7PIQ - chains H and 5 of the 54 polymer chains in the assembly; structure by electron microscopy, 9.70 A resolution (very low resolution: no residue pairs are listed; an interface is given only as per-side residue counts).

== Chain H ==
Protein: 30S ribosomal protein S9
From: Mycoplasma pneumoniae M129
UniProt: P75179 (RS9_MYCPN); numbering as in UniProt (aligned over 1-132)
Chain sequence (132 residues; numbered 1 to 132; the number before each row is that of its first residue):
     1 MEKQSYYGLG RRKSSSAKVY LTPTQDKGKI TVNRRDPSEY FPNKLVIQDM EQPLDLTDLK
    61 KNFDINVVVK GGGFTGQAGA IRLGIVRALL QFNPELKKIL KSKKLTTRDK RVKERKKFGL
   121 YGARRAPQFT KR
Not modelled in the structure: 1-3, 132

== Chain 5 ==
Molecule: 16S ribosomal RNA
From: Mycoplasma pneumoniae M129
Sequence (1520 nucleotides; row label = number of the first residue in the row):
     1 UUUUUCUGAG AGUUUGAUCC UGGCUCAGGA UUAACGCUGG CGGCAUGCCU AAUACAUGCA
    61 AGUCGAUCGA AAGUAGUAAU ACUUUAGAGG CGAACGGGUG AGUAACACGU AUCCAAUCUA
   121 CCUUAUAAUG GGGGAUAACU AGUUGAAAGA CUAGCUAAUA CCGCAUAAGA ACUUUGGUUC
   181 GCAUGAAUCA AAGUUGAAAG GACCUGCAAG GGUUCGUUAU UUGAUGAGGG UGCGCCAUAU
   241 CAGCUAGUUG GUGGGGUAAC GGCCUACCAA GGCAAUGACG UGUAGCUAUG CUGAGAAGUA
   301 GAAUAGCCAC AAUGGGACUG AGACACGGCC CAUACUCCUA CGGGAGGCAG CAGUAGGGAA
   361 UUUUUCACAA UGAGCGAAAG CUUGAUGGAG CAAUGCCGCG UGAACGAUGA AGGUCUUUAA
   421 GAUUGUAAAG UUCUUUUAUU UGGGAAGAAU GACUUUAGCA GGUAAUGGCU AGAGUUUGAC
   481 UGUACCAUUU UGAAUAAGUG ACGACUAACU AUGUGCCAGC AGUCGCGGUA AUACAUAGGU
   541 CGCAAGCGUU AUCCGGAUUU AUUGGGCGUA AAGCAAGCGC AGGCGGAUUG AAAAGUCUGG
   601 UGUUAAAGGC AGCUGCUUAA CAGUUGUAUG CAUUGGAAAC UAUUAAUCUA GAGUGUGGUA
   661 GGGAGUUUUG GAAUUUCAUG UGGAGCGGUG AAAUGCGUAG AUAUAUGAAG GAACACCAGU
   721 GGCGAAGGCG AAAACUUAGG CCAUUACUGA CGCUUAGGCU UGAAAGUGUG GGGAGCAAAU
   781 AGGAUUAGAU ACCCUAGUAG UCCACACCGU AAACGAUAGA UACUAGCUGU CGGGGCGAUC
   841 CCCUCGGUAG UGAAGUUAAC ACAUUAAGUA UCUCGCCUGG GUAGUACAUU CGCAAGAAUG
   901 AAACUCAAAC GGAAUUGACG GGGACCCGCA CAAGUGGUGG AGCAUGUUGC UUAAUUCGAC
   961 GGUACACGAA AAACCUUACC UAGACUUGAC AUCCUUGGCA AAGUUAUGGA AACAUAAUGG
  1021 AGGUUAACCG AGUGACAGGU GGUGCAUGGU UGUCGUCAGC UCGUGUCGUG AGAUGUUGGG
  1081 UUAAGUCCCG CAACGAGCGC AACCCUUAUC GUUAGUUACA UUGUCUAGCG AGACUGCUAA
  1141 UGCAAAUUGG AGGAAGGAAG GGAUGACGUC AAAUCAUCAU GCCCCUUAUG UCUAGGGCUG
  1201 CAAACGUGCU ACAAUGGCCA AUACAAACAG UCGCCAGCUU GUAAAAGUGA GCAAAUCUGU
  1261 AAAGUUGGUC UCAGUUCGGA UUGAGGGCUG CAAUUCGUCC UCAUGAAGUC GGAAUCACUA
  1321 GUAAUCGCGA AUCAGCUAUG UCGCGGUGAA UACGUUCUCG GGUCUUGUAC ACACCGCCCG
  1381 UCAAACUAUG AAAGCUGGUA AUAUUUAAAA ACGUGUUGCU AACCAUUAGG AAGCGCAUGU
  1441 CAAGGAUAGC ACCGGUGAUU GGAGUUAAGU CGUAACAAGG UACCCCUACG AGAACGUGGG
  1501 GGUGGAUCAC CUCCUUUCUA
Not modelled in the structure: 1-4, 181-184, 1020-1027, 1510-1520

== Interface between chain H and chain 5 ==
At this resolution (10 A) residue pairs are not listed: 57 residues of chain H and 54 of chain 5 lie at the interface.

== In short ==
57 residues of chain H face 54 of chain 5 across their interface.
Chain H is 30S ribosomal protein S9 and chain 5 is 16S ribosomal RNA, both from Mycoplasma pneumoniae M129;
the structure, 70S ribosome with A- and P-site tRNAs in pseudouridimycin-treated Mycoplasma pneumoniae cells,
was determined by electron microscopy, deposited together with 7OOC, 7OOD, 7P6Z, 7PAH, 7PAI, 7PAJ and 23
further entries.
